1HEZ - chains C and E of the 5 polymer chains in the assembly; structure by X-ray diffraction, 2.70 A resolution.

[Chain C]
Name: Kappa light chain of ig
Source organism: Homo sapiens
Notes: fragment: 1-214
Sequence (214 residues; numbered 1 to 214; the number before each row is that of its first residue):
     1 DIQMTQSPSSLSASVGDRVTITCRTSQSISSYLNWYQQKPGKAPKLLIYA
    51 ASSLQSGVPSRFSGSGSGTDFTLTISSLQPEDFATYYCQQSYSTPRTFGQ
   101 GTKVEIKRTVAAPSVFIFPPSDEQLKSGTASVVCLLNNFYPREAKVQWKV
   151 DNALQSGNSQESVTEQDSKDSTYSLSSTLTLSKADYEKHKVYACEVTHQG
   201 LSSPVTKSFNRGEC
Cystine bridges: C23-C88, C134-C194

[Chain E]
Name: Protein L
Source organism: Finegoldia magna
Notes: fragment: 820-880
UniProt: Q51918 (Q51918); residues 820-880 here correspond to UniProt positions 476-536 (UniProt number = residue number - 344)
Sequence (61 residues; each row starts with the number of its first residue):
   820 EVTIKVNLIFADGKIQTAEFKGTFEEATAEAYRYADLLAKVNGEYTADLE
   870 DGGNHMNIKFA
Construct notes: conflict I834 (Thr490 in Q51918), N873 (Tyr529 in Q51918), H874 (Thr530 in Q51918), M875 (Ile531 in Q51918)

[Interface between chain C and chain E]
Pairs across the interface (32; chain C residue first):
  S7(C) - D855(E)  hydrogen bond
  S7(C) - Y864(E)
  P8(C) - Y851(E)
  P8(C) - Y864(E)  hydrophobic
  S10(C) - T865(E)  hydrogen bond
  S10(C) - A866(E)  hydrogen bond (backbone-backbone)
  L11(C) - Y851(E)
  L11(C) - A866(E)
  L11(C) - L868(E)  hydrophobic
  S12(C) - A866(E)  hydrogen bond (backbone-backbone)
  S12(C) - D867(E)
  S12(C) - L868(E)  hydrogen bond (backbone-backbone)
  A13(C) - L868(E)  hydrophobic
  D17(C) - L868(E)
  D17(C) - G871(E)
  D17(C) - G872(E)
  R18(C) - F843(E)
  R18(C) - L868(E)
  R18(C) - G871(E)  hydrogen bond (backbone-backbone)
  T20(C) - F843(E)
  T20(C) - E844(E)
  T20(C) - T847(E)
  T20(C) - Y851(E)
  R24(C) - R852(E)
  R24(C) - D855(E)  salt bridge
  S65(C) - E844(E)  hydrogen bond
  D70(C) - R852(E)
  T72(C) - A848(E)
  T74(C) - E844(E)  hydrogen bond
  K107(C) - D867(E)  salt bridge
  K107(C) - L868(E)  hydrogen bond (side chain-backbone)
  K107(C) - E869(E)
Other interface residues (no listed pair), chain C (19 interface residues in all): S9, S14, V19, T22
Other interface residues (no listed pair), chain E (16 interface residues in all): N876

[Overview]
19 residues of chain C and 16 residues of chain E are in contact, with 9 hydrogen bonds and 2 salt bridges.
Among the polar pairs are R24(C)-D855(E), K107(C)-D867(E) and S7(C)-D855(E).
Chain C is Kappa light chain of ig (Homo sapiens) and chain E is Protein L (Finegoldia magna); the structure,
Structure of P. magnus protein L bound to a human IgM Fab, was determined by X-ray diffraction.
